PDB entry 6VI0 | electron microscopy, 3.43 A resolution | chains B and G of the 12 polymer chains in the assembly

# Chain B
Protein: Envelope glycoprotein gp41
From: Human immunodeficiency virus 1
UniProt: Q2N0S6 (Q2N0S6_9HIV1); residues 512-664 here correspond to UniProt positions 509-661 (UniProt number = residue number - 3)
Amino-acid sequence (153 residues; row label = number of the first residue in the row):
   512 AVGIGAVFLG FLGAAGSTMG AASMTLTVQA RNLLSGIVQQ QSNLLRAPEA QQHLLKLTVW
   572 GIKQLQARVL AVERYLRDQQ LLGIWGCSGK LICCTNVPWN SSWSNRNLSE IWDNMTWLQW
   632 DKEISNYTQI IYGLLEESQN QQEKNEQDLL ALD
Disordered / not traced: 512-517, 548-563
Cystine bridges: Cys598-Cys604
Covalent attachments: N-acetylglucosamine (NAG) linked to Asn611, Asn637
Sequence notes: conflict Pro559 (Ile556 in Q2N0S6), Cys605 (Thr602 in Q2N0S6)

# Chain G
Protein: BG505 gp120
From: Human immunodeficiency virus 1
UniProt: Q2N0S6 (Q2N0S6_9HIV1); the construct lacks a stretch of the UniProt sequence and is renumbered around it, so the offset changes along the chain: 31-141 = UniProt 30-140; 150-185 = UniProt 141-176; 189-309 = UniProt 188-308; 312-321 = UniProt 309-318; 2 more segments
Amino-acid sequence (481 residues; numbered 31 to 513 plus 12 insertion-coded residues; 14 numbers in that range are skipped by the numbering (no residue carries them; nothing is unmodelled there); the number before each row is that of its first residue; a row labelled like 185A-185K holds insertion residues (185A, then the next letters in order)):
    31 AENLWVTVYY GVPVWKDAET TLFCASDAKA YETEKHNVWA THACVPTDPN PQEIHLENVT
    91 EEFNMWKNNM VEQMHTDIIS LWDQSLKPCV KLTPLCVTLQ CTNVTNNITD D
   150 MRGELKNCSF NMTTELRDKK QKVYSLFYRL DVVQIN
185A-185K ENQGNRSNNSN
   189 KEYRLINCNT SACTQACPKV SFEPIPIHYC APAGFAILKC KDKKFNGTGP CPSVSTVQCT
   249 HGIKPVVSTQ LLLNGSLAEE EVMIRSENIT NNAKNILVQF NTPVQINCTR PNNNTRKSIR
   309 I
   312 GPGQAFYATG
  321A D
   322 IIGDIRQAHC NVSKATWNET LGKVVKQLRK HFGNNTIIRF ANSSGGDLEV TTHSFNCGGE
   382 FFYCNTSGLF NSTWISN
   400 TSVQGSNSTG SNDSITLPCR IKQIINMWQR IGQCMYAPPI QGVIRCVSNI TGLILTRDGG
   460 STNSTTETFR PGGGDMRDNW RSELYKYKVV KIEPLGVAPT RCKRRVVGRR RRRR
Disordered / not traced: 31-32, 185A-185K, 400-409, 506-513
Cystine bridges: Cys54-Cys74, Cys119-Cys205, Cys126-Cys196, Cys131-Cys157, Cys201-Cys433, Cys218-Cys247, Cys228-Cys239, Cys296-Cys331, Cys378-Cys445, Cys385-Cys418
Covalent attachments: N-acetylglucosamine (NAG) linked to Asn88, Asn133, Asn156, Asn160, Asn234, Asn295, Asn301, Asn332, Asn339, Asn355, Asn363, Asn386, Asn392, Asn448; glycan linked to Asn197, Asn262, Asn276
Sequence notes: conflict Cys201 (Ile200 in Q2N0S6), Asn332 (Thr330 in Q2N0S6), Cys433 (Ala430 in Q2N0S6), Cys501 (Ala498 in Q2N0S6), Arg509 (Glu506 in Q2N0S6), Arg510 (Lys507 in Q2N0S6); expression tag (512-513)
From the paper describing this entry:
  - post-translational modification sites: Asn276

# How chain B and chain G interact
Contacting residue pairs (95; chain B residue first):
  Leu520(B) - Ile84(G)
  Phe522(B) - Ile84(G)
  Phe522(B) - Thr244(G)
  Leu523(B) - Pro43(G)  hydrophobic
  Leu523(B) - Trp45(G)  hydrophobic
  Leu523(B) - Leu86(G)
  Leu523(B) - Ala224(G)  hydrophobic
  Leu523(B) - Ile491(G)  hydrophobic
  Ala525(B) - Pro43(G)
  Ala526(B) - Pro43(G)  hydrophobic
  Ala526(B) - Trp45(G)  hydrophobic
  Gly527(B) - Glu87(G)
  Gly527(B) - Asn88(G)
  Ser534(B) - Tyr39(G)
  Leu537(B) - Tyr40(G)
  Leu537(B) - Gly41(G)
  Leu537(B) - Val42(G)  hydrophobic
  Gln540(B) - Gly41(G)
  Gln540(B) - Pro43(G)
  Asn543(B) - Gly222(G)
  Leu544(B) - Tyr40(G)
  Leu544(B) - Ala221(G)
  Leu544(B) - Pro493(G)  hydrophobic
  Leu545(B) - Ala221(G)  hydrophobic
  Ser546(B) - Ala221(G)
  Leu566(B) - Gln114(G)
  Lys567(B) - His72(G)
  Lys567(B) - Ala73(G)
  Lys567(B) - Gln114(G)
  Leu568(B) - Ala73(G)  hydrophobic
  Val570(B) - Gln114(G)
  Trp571(B) - Cys54(G)  hydrophobic
  Trp571(B) - Ala70(G)  hydrogen bond (side chain-backbone)
  Trp571(B) - Ala73(G)
  Trp571(B) - Cys74(G)
  Trp571(B) - Leu111(G)  hydrophobic
  Lys574(B) - Leu52(G)
  Lys574(B) - Gln103(G)
  Lys574(B) - Asp107(G)  salt bridge
  Gln575(B) - Val75(G)
  Ala582(B) - Ala221(G)
  Arg585(B) - Lys490(G)
  Arg585(B) - Ile491(G)  hydrogen bond (side chain-backbone)
  Tyr586(B) - Tyr40(G)
  Asp589(B) - Leu494(G)
  Leu593(B) - Val38(G)  hydrophobic
  Leu593(B) - Tyr40(G)  hydrophobic
  Leu593(B) - Leu494(G)  hydrophobic
  Trp596(B) - Val38(G)  hydrophobic
  Trp596(B) - Arg503(G)
  Gly597(B) - Arg503(G)  hydrogen bond (backbone-side chain)
  Cys598(B) - Val38(G)  hydrophobic
  Leu602(B) - Val38(G)
  Leu602(B) - Tyr39(G)
  Leu602(B) - Tyr40(G)  hydrogen bond (backbone-backbone)
  Ile603(B) - Tyr39(G)  hydrophobic
  Cys604(B) - Thr37(G)
  Cys604(B) - Val38(G)  hydrogen bond (backbone-backbone)
  Cys604(B) - Arg503(G)
  Cys605(B) - Thr37(G)
  Cys605(B) - Cys501(G)  disulfide
  Cys605(B) - Arg503(G)
  Thr606(B) - Val36(G)  hydrogen bond (backbone-backbone)
  Asn607(B) - Trp35(G)
  Asn607(B) - Arg503(G)
  Val608(B) - Trp35(G)
  Val608(B) - Val36(G)  hydrogen bond (backbone-backbone)
  Pro609(B) - Leu34(G)
  Pro609(B) - Trp35(G)  hydrophobic
  Pro609(B) - Val36(G)
  Trp610(B) - Leu34(G)  hydrogen bond (backbone-backbone)
  Trp610(B) - Trp35(G)
  Trp610(B) - Val36(G)  hydrophobic
  Trp610(B) - Pro498(G)  hydrophobic
  Leu619(B) - Leu34(G)  hydrophobic
  Leu619(B) - Pro498(G)
  Leu619(B) - Arg500(G)
  Ile622(B) - Pro498(G)  hydrophobic
  Trp623(B) - Tyr39(G)
  Trp623(B) - Ala497(G)  hydrophobic
  Trp623(B) - Pro498(G)  hydrogen bond (side chain-backbone)
  Trp623(B) - Thr499(G)
  Trp628(B) - Tyr39(G)  hydrophobic
  Trp628(B) - Val42(G)
  Trp628(B) - Val44(G)
  Trp628(B) - Val496(G)
  Trp628(B) - Ala497(G)  hydrophobic
  Leu629(B) - Pro43(G)
  Leu629(B) - Trp45(G)  hydrophobic
  Trp631(B) - Val496(G)  hydrogen bond (side chain-backbone)
  Trp631(B) - Pro498(G)
  Asp632(B) - Val44(G)
  Ile642(B) - Val36(G)  hydrophobic
  Ile642(B) - Val496(G)  hydrophobic
  Gln650(B) - Arg503(G)
Also at the interface, not in a pair above, chain B (58 interface residues in all): Gly521, Gly524, Ala533, Ala541, Ala578, Gln590, Leu592, Trp614, Ile635, Tyr643, Leu646, Glu657
Also at the interface, not in a pair above, chain G (49 interface residues in all): Thr51, Phe53, Pro220, Phe223, Glu492, Gly495, Val505
Disulfides between the chains: Cys605(B)-Cys501(G)

# In short
The interface between chain B and chain G involves 58 residues on one side and 49 on the other, with 1
disulfide bond, 10 hydrogen bonds and 1 salt bridge. Polar pairs include Lys574(B)-Asp107(G),
Trp571(B)-Ala70(G) and Arg585(B)-Ile491(G). Covalently linked N-acetylglucosamine: at Asn611(B) and Asn637(B).
The paper reports a modification site at Asn276(G).
Here chain B is Envelope glycoprotein gp41 and chain G is BG505 gp120, both from Human immunodeficiency virus
1. Entry 6VI0 (Cryo-EM structure of VRC01.23 in complex with HIV-1 Env BG505 DS.SOSIP) was determined by
electron microscopy.
